7QQN - chains A and B; structure by X-ray diffraction, 2.45 A resolution.

Chain A:
Molecule: Gamma-1-syntrophin, Annexin A2
Organism: Homo sapiens
Reference sequence: chimeric construct of Q9NSN8, P07355: residues 54-143 from Q9NSN8 (SNTG1_HUMAN) positions 54-143 (same numbers); residues 145-462 from P07355 positions 22-339 (UniProt number = residue number - 123)
Sequence (414 residues; each row starts with the number of its first residue):
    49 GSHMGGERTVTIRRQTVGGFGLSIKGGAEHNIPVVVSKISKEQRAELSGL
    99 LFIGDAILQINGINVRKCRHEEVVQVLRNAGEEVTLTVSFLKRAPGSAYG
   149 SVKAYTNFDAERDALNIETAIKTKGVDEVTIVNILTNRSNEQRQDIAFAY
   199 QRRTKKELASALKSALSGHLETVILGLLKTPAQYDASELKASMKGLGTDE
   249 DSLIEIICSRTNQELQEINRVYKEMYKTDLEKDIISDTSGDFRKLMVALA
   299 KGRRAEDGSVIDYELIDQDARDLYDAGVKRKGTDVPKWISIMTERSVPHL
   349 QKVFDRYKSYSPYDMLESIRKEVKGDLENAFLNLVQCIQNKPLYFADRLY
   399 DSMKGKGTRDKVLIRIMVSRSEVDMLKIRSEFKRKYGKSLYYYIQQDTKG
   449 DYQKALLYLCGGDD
Unresolved in the structure: 49
Construct notes: expression tag (49-53); linker (144); conflict E189 (Ala66 in P07355)
Curated features (UniProtKB/Swiss-Prot):
  - modified residue: Y147 (Phosphotyrosine), S149 (Phosphoserine), K172 (N6-acetyllysine), K275 (N6-acetyllysine), S307 (Phosphoserine), Y322 (Phosphotyrosine), K350 (N6-acetyllysine)
  - cross-link: K172 (Glycyl lysine isopeptide (Lys-Gly) (interchain with G-Cter in SUMO1))
Metal / ion sites: Ca2+ site 1: G173, V174, E176; Ca2+ site 2: M241, G243, G245, D285; Ca2+ site 3: G325, R328, G330, E370; Ca2+ site 4: S357 (shared with 4 residues of chain C); Ca2+ site 5: M401, G403, G405, D445 (shared with 1 residue of chain C)

Chain B:
Molecule: Transient receptor potential cation channel subfamily V member 3
Reference sequence: Q8NET8 (TRPV3_HUMAN); residues 781-790 here = UniProt positions 781-790
Sequence (10 residues; each row starts with the number of its first residue):
   781 EVEEFPETSV
Unresolved in the structure: 781-785

How chain A and chain B interact:
Pairs across the interface - 21 pairs, chain A then chain B:
  G66(A) - V790(B)
  G67(A) - V790(B)  hydrogen bond (backbone-backbone)
  F68(A) - V790(B)  hydrogen bond (backbone-backbone)
  G69(A) - V790(B)  hydrogen bond (backbone-backbone)
  L70(A) - S789(B)
  L70(A) - V790(B)  hydrogen bond (backbone-backbone)
  S71(A) - E787(B)
  S71(A) - T788(B)
  S71(A) - S789(B)
  I72(A) - E787(B)
  I72(A) - T788(B)  hydrogen bond (backbone-backbone)
  K73(A) - P786(B)
  H78(A) - P786(B)
  S85(A) - E787(B)  hydrogen bond
  K86(A) - E787(B)  salt bridge
  H118(A) - P786(B)
  H118(A) - T788(B)  hydrogen bond
  V122(A) - T788(B)
  R126(A) - T788(B)
  R126(A) - S789(B)
  R126(A) - V790(B)
Also at the interface, not in a pair above, chain A (17 interface residues in all): R62, G74, E119

Summary:
Chain A and chain B form an interface of 17 and 5 residues respectively, with 7 hydrogen bonds and 1 salt
bridge. Among the polar pairs are K86(A)-E787(B), G69(A)-V790(B) and S85(A)-E787(B). The Ca2+ site 1 is built
by G173(A), V174(A) and E176(A).
Here chain A is Gamma-1-syntrophin, Annexin A2 (Homo sapiens) and chain B is Transient receptor potential
cation channel subfamily V member 3. Entry 7QQN (The PDZ domain of SNTG1 complexed with the acetylated
PDZ-binding motif of TRPV3) was determined by X-ray diffraction (same publication as 7PC3, 7PC4, 7PC5, 7PC7,
7PC8 and 7QQL).
